PDB entry 5IXS | X-ray diffraction, 2.05 A resolution | chains A and B of the 4 polymer chains in the assembly

== Chain A (and B) ==
Molecule: L-lactate dehydrogenase A chain
From: Homo sapiens
Notes: EC 1.1.1.27; chain B of this document is another copy of the same molecule, construct and numbering; everything in this record applies to it too
Reference sequence: P00338 (LDHA_HUMAN); residues 1-331 here correspond to UniProt positions 2-332 (UniProt number = residue number + 1)
Chain sequence (331 residues; row label = number of the first residue in the row):
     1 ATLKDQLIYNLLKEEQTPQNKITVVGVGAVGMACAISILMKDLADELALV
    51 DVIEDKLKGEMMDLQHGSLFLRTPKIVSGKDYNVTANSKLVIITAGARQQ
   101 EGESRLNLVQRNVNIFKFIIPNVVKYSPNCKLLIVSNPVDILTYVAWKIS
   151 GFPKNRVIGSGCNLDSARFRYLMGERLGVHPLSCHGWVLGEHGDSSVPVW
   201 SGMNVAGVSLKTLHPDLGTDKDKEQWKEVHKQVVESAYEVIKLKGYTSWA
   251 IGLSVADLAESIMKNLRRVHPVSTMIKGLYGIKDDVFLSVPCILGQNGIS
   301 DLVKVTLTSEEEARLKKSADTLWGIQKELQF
Unresolved in the structure: 100-103 (chain B: 99-105)
Residues lining bound ligands:
  - 6EY ((6R)-3-[(2-chlorophenyl)sulfanyl]-4-hydroxy-6-(3-hydroxyphenyl)-6-(thiophen-3-yl)-5,6-dihydropyridin-2(1H)-one): Arg-98, Gln-99, Asn-137, Leu-164, Asp-165, Arg-168, His-192, Gly-193, Asp-194, Val-233, Val-234, Ala-237, Tyr-238, Ile-241, Tyr-246, Thr-247
  - TXD (1,4,5,6-tetrahydronicotinamide adenine dinucleotide): Val-25, Gly-26, Val-27, Gly-28, Ala-29, Val-30, Gly-31, Asp-51, Val-52, Ile-53, Tyr-82, Thr-94, Ala-95, Gly-96, Ala-97, Arg-98, Ile-115, Ile-119, Val-135, Ser-136, Asn-137, Val-139, Ser-160, Gly-161, Leu-164, His-192, Tyr-246, Thr-247, Ile-251
UniProt features mapped onto this chain:
  - active site: His-192 (Proton acceptor)
  - binding site (NAD(+)): Arg-98, Asn-137
  - binding site (substrate): Arg-105, Asn-137, Arg-168, Thr-247
  - modified residue: Ala-1 (N-acetylalanine), Lys-4 (N6-acetyllysine), Tyr-9 (Phosphotyrosine), Lys-13 (N6-acetyllysine), Thr-17 (Phosphothreonine), Lys-56 (N6-acetyllysine), Lys-80 (N6-acetyllysine), Lys-117 (N6-acetyllysine), Lys-125 (N6-acetyllysine), Lys-223 (N6-acetyllysine), Lys-231 (N6-acetyllysine), Tyr-238 (Phosphotyrosine), Lys-242 (N6-acetyllysine), Thr-308 (Phosphothreonine), Ser-309 (Phosphoserine), Lys-317 (N6-acetyllysine), Thr-321 (Phosphothreonine)
  - cross-link: Lys-56 (Glycyl lysine isopeptide (Lys-Gly) (interchain with G-Cter in SUMO2))
Reported in the primary citation:
  - binding site for 6EY: Asn-137, Arg-168, His-192, Tyr-238, Ile-241, Thr-247
  - catalytic residues: Arg-168 (citing earlier work)
  - binding site for NADH: Thr-247

== Interface between chain A and chain B ==
Contacting residue pairs (116; chain A residue first):
  Thr-2(A) with Glu-224(B)
  Leu-3(A) with Leu-210(B), hydrophobic; Leu-213(B), hydrophobic; His-214(B); Glu-224(B), hydrogen bond (backbone-side chain); Trp-226(B)
  Lys-4(A) with Arg-176(B); Leu-177(B)
  Gln-6(A) with Leu-213(B)
  Leu-7(A) with Val-205(B), hydrophobic; Val-208(B), hydrophobic; Leu-213(B), hydrophobic
  Ile-8(A) with Leu-177(B)
  Met-32(A) with Trp-249(B)
  Ile-36(A) with Trp-249(B), hydrophobic
  Ser-37(A) with Met-40(B)
  Met-40(A) with Ser-37(B); Met-40(B), hydrophobic; Lys-41(B); Leu-253(B), hydrophobic
  Lys-41(A) with Met-40(B)
  Asp-55(A) with Leu-243(B)
  Lys-56(A) with Leu-243(B), hydrogen bond (backbone-backbone); Tyr-246(B)
  Lys-58(A) with Glu-239(B), salt bridge; Leu-243(B)
  Gly-59(A) with Leu-243(B); Lys-244(B)
  Glu-60(A) with Lys-244(B), salt bridge; Trp-249(B), hydrogen bond
  Met-62(A) with Ser-236(B); Glu-239(B); Val-240(B), hydrophobic; Leu-243(B), hydrophobic
  Asp-63(A) with Lys-244(B), salt bridge; Thr-247(B); Ser-248(B), hydrogen bond (side chain-backbone); Trp-249(B), hydrogen bond (side chain-backbone); Ala-250(B), hydrogen bond (side chain-backbone)
  Leu-64(A) with Trp-249(B), hydrophobic
  Gln-65(A) with Tyr-171(B), hydrogen bond
  His-66(A) with Arg-168(B), hydrogen bond; Tyr-171(B); Ser-236(B), hydrogen bond; Val-240(B); Ala-250(B)
  Gly-67(A) with Ala-250(B); Leu-253(B)
  Ser-68(A) with Tyr-171(B); His-180(B)
  Leu-69(A) with Arg-170(B); Pro-181(B); Leu-182(B)
  Phe-70(A) with Ala-167(B), hydrophobic; Leu-253(B), hydrophobic; Ser-254(B); Asp-257(B)
  Leu-71(A) with His-180(B); Leu-253(B), hydrophobic
  Arg-72(A) with Leu-182(B)
  Ala-167(A) with Leu-69(B), hydrophobic; Phe-70(B), hydrophobic
  Arg-168(A) with His-66(B), hydrogen bond
  Arg-170(A) with Leu-69(B)
  Tyr-171(A) with Gln-65(B), hydrogen bond; His-66(B); Ser-68(B)
  Arg-176(A) with Lys-4(B)
  Leu-177(A) with Lys-4(B); Ile-8(B)
  Val-179(A) with Ile-8(B), hydrophobic
  His-180(A) with Ser-68(B); Leu-71(B)
  Pro-181(A) with Leu-69(B)
  Leu-182(A) with Leu-69(B); Arg-72(B)
  Val-205(A) with Leu-7(B), hydrophobic
  Val-208(A) with Leu-7(B), hydrophobic
  Leu-210(A) with Leu-3(B), hydrophobic
  Leu-213(A) with Leu-3(B), hydrophobic; Gln-6(B), hydrogen bond (backbone-side chain); Leu-7(B), hydrophobic
  His-214(A) with Leu-3(B)
  Leu-217(A) with Leu-3(B), hydrophobic
  Glu-224(A) with Thr-2(B); Leu-3(B), hydrogen bond (side chain-backbone)
  Trp-226(A) with Leu-3(B), hydrophobic
  Ser-236(A) with Met-62(B); His-66(B), hydrogen bond
  Glu-239(A) with Lys-58(B), salt bridge; Met-62(B)
  Val-240(A) with His-66(B)
  Leu-243(A) with Asp-55(B); Lys-56(B), hydrogen bond (backbone-backbone); Lys-58(B); Gly-59(B); Met-62(B), hydrophobic
  Lys-244(A) with Gly-59(B); Glu-60(B), salt bridge; Asp-63(B), salt bridge
  Thr-247(A) with Asp-63(B), hydrogen bond
  Ser-248(A) with Asp-63(B), hydrogen bond (backbone-side chain)
  Trp-249(A) with Met-32(B); Ile-36(B), hydrophobic; Glu-60(B), hydrogen bond; Asp-63(B), hydrogen bond (backbone-side chain); Leu-64(B), hydrophobic; Trp-249(B), hydrophobic
  Ala-250(A) with Asp-63(B), hydrogen bond (backbone-side chain); His-66(B); Gly-67(B)
  Leu-253(A) with Met-40(B), hydrophobic; Gly-67(B); Phe-70(B), hydrophobic
  Ser-254(A) with Phe-70(B)
  Asp-257(A) with Phe-70(B)
Other interface residues (no listed pair), chain A (61 interface residues in all): Ala-1, Asn-163, Gly-178, Tyr-246
Other interface residues (no listed pair), chain B (57 interface residues in all): Val-179

== Overview ==
61 residues of chain A face 57 of chain B across their interface; the contacts include 20 hydrogen bonds and 6
salt bridges. Polar contacts include Lys-58(A)/Glu-239(B), Glu-60(A)/Lys-244(B) and Asp-63(A)/Lys-244(B).
Chain A binds compound TXD and compound 6EY. From the paper: the catalytic residue Arg-168(A); a binding site
for 6EY at Asn-137(A), Arg-168(A) and His-192(A) among others.
Chain A and chain B are both L-lactate dehydrogenase A chain (Homo sapiens); the structure, Lactate
Dehydrogenase in complex with hydroxylactam inhibitor compound 9:
(6R)-3-[(2-chlorophenyl)sulfanyl]-4-hydroxy-6-(3-hydroxyphenyl)-6-(thiophen-3-yl)-5,6-dihydropyridin-2(1H)-one,
was determined by X-ray diffraction (same publication as 5IXY).
